PDB entry 9E99 | electron microscopy, 2.45 A resolution | chains C and H of the 12 polymer chains in the assembly

[Chain C (and H)]
Name: Major capsid protein
Organism: Escherichia phage N4
Notes: chain H of this document is another copy of the same molecule, construct and numbering; everything in this record applies to it too
UniProt: Q859Q5 (CAPSD_BPN4); residue numbers follow UniProt; this construct covers 1-401
Sequence (401 residues; each row starts with the number of its first residue):
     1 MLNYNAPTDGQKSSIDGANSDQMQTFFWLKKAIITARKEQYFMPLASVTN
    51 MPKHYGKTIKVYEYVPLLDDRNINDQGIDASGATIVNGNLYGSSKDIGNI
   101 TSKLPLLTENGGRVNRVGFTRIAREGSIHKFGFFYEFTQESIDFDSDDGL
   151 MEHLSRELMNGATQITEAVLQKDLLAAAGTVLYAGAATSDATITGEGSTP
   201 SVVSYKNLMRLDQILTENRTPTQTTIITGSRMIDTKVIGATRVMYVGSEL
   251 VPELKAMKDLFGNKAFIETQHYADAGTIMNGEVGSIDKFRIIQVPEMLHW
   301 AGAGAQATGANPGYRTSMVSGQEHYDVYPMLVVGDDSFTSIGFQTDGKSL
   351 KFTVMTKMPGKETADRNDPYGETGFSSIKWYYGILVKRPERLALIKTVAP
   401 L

[Interface between chain C and chain H]
Contacting residue pairs - 43 pairs, chain C then chain H:
  Met1(C) - Glu136(H)
  Met1(C) - Phe137(H)  hydrogen bond (side chain-backbone)
  Met1(C) - Thr138(H)
  Met1(C) - Thr373(H)
  Leu2(C) - Glu136(H)  hydrogen bond (backbone-backbone)
  Leu2(C) - Phe137(H)
  Leu2(C) - Thr138(H)  hydrogen bond (backbone-backbone)
  Leu2(C) - Ser141(H)  hydrogen bond (backbone-side chain)
  Leu2(C) - Leu154(H)  hydrophobic
  Asn3(C) - Thr138(H)
  Tyr4(C) - Glu140(H)
  Tyr4(C) - Ser141(H)
  Tyr4(C) - Phe144(H)
  Ile15(C) - Asp145(H)
  Ile15(C) - Leu150(H)  hydrophobic
  Gln22(C) - Asp145(H)  hydrogen bond
  Gln22(C) - Ser146(H)  hydrogen bond
  Met23(C) - Phe26(H)  hydrophobic
  Met23(C) - Trp28(H)
  Met23(C) - Ser146(H)  hydrogen bond (backbone-side chain)
  Gln24(C) - Trp28(H)
  Gln24(C) - Ser146(H)  hydrogen bond (backbone-side chain)
  Phe26(C) - Met23(H)
  Trp28(C) - Met23(H)
  Trp28(C) - Gln24(H)
  Glu136(C) - Met1(H)
  Glu136(C) - Leu2(H)  hydrogen bond (backbone-backbone)
  Phe137(C) - Met1(H)  hydrogen bond (backbone-side chain)
  Phe137(C) - Leu2(H)
  Thr138(C) - Met1(H)
  Thr138(C) - Leu2(H)  hydrogen bond (side chain-backbone)
  Thr138(C) - Asn3(H)
  Glu140(C) - Tyr4(H)
  Ser141(C) - Leu2(H)
  Phe144(C) - Tyr4(H)
  Asp145(C) - Ile15(H)
  Asp145(C) - Gln22(H)  hydrogen bond
  Ser146(C) - Gln22(H)  hydrogen bond
  Ser146(C) - Met23(H)  hydrogen bond (side chain-backbone)
  Ser146(C) - Gln24(H)  hydrogen bond (side chain-backbone)
  Leu150(C) - Ile15(H)  hydrophobic
  Leu154(C) - Leu2(H)  hydrophobic
  Thr373(C) - Met1(H)
Interface residues without a listed pair, chain C (22 interface residues in all): Tyr135
Interface residues without a listed pair, chain H (23 interface residues in all): Lys30, Tyr135

[Summary]
22 residues of chain C face 23 of chain H across their interface, with 15 hydrogen bonds. Among the polar
pairs are Met1(C)-Phe137(H), Leu2(C)-Ser141(H) and Gln22(C)-Asp145(H).
Chain C and chain H are both Major capsid protein (Escherichia phage N4); the structure, Cryo-EM
reconstruction of Escherichia phage N4 capsid, was determined by electron microscopy.
